6U9K - chain A; structure by X-ray diffraction, 2.00 A resolution.

== Chain A ==
Protein: Histone-lysine N-methyltransferase
Source organism: Homo sapiens
Notes: EC 2.1.1.43
Reference sequence: B4DIJ7 (B4DIJ7_HUMAN); residues 3813-3969 here correspond to UniProt positions 167-323 (UniProt number = residue number - 3646)
Chain sequence (158 residues; each row starts with the number of its first residue):
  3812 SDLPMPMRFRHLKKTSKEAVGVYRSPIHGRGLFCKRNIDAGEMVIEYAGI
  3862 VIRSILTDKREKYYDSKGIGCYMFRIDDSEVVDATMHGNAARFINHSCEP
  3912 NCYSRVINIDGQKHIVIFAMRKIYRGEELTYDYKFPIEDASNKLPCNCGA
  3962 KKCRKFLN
Disordered / not traced: 3812, 3947-3953, 3969
Sequence notes: expression tag (3812); engineered mutation Ile-3861 (Asn215 in B4DIJ7), Leu-3867 (Gln221 in B4DIJ7)
Ion coordination: Zn2+: Cys-3909, Cys-3957, Cys-3959, Cys-3964
Small-molecule neighbours: Q2V (5'-([(3S)-3-amino-3-carboxypropyl]{[1-(3,3-diphenylpropyl)azetidin-3-yl]methyl}amino)-5'-deoxyadenosine): Ile-3838, His-3839, Gly-3840, Arg-3841, Gly-3879, Ile-3880, Gly-3881, Cys-3882, Tyr-3883, Arg-3903, Phe-3904, Ile-3905, Asn-3906, His-3907, Tyr-3944, Pro-3956, Cys-3957, Asn-3958, Cys-3959, Leu-3968

== In short ==
Ligands of chain A: compound Q2V. Cys-3909, Cys-3957, Cys-3959 and Cys-3964 form the Zn2+ site.
Chain A is Histone-lysine N-methyltransferase (Homo sapiens); the structure, MLL1 SET N3861I/Q3867L bound to
inhibitor 18 (TC-5153), was determined by X-ray diffraction, deposited together with 6U9M, 6U9N and 6U9R.
